Entry 8RN7 (electron microscopy, 3.09 A resolution); this record covers chains A and B of the 5 polymer chains in the assembly.

Chain A:
Molecule: Polymerase acidic protein
Source organism: Influenza B virus (B/Memphis/13/2003)
Notes: EC 3.1.-.-
UniProtKB: Q5V8Z9 (Q5V8Z9_9INFB); residue numbers follow UniProt; this construct covers 1-726
Sequence (726 residues; each row starts with the number of its first residue):
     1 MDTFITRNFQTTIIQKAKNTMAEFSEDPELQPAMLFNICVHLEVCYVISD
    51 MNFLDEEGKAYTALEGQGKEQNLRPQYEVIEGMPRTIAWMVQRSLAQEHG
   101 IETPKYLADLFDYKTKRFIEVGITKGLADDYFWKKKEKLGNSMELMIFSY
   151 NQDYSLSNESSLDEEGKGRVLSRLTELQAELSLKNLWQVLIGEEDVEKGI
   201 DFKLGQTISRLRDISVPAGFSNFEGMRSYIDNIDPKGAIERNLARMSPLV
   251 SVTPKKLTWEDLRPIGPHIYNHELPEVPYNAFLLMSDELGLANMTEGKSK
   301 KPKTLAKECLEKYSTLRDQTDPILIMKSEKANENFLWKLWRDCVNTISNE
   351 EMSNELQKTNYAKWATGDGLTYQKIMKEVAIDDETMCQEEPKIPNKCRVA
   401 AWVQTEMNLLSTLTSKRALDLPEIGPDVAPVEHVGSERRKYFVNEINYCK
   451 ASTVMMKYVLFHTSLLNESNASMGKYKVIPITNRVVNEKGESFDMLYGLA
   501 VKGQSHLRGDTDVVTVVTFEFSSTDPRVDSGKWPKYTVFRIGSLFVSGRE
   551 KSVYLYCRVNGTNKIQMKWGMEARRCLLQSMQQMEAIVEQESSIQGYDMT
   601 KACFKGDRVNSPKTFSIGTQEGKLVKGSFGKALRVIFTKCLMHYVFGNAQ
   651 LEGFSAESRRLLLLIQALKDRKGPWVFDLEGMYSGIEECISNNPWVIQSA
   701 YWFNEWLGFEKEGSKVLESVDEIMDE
Unresolved in the structure: 1-198, 717-726
Reported in the primary citation:
  - mutagenesis - K631A/R634A: decreased catalytic activity

Chain B:
Molecule: RNA-directed RNA polymerase catalytic subunit
Source organism: Influenza B virus (B/Memphis/13/2003)
Notes: EC 2.7.7.48
UniProtKB: Q5V8Y6 (Q5V8Y6_9INFB); numbering as in UniProt (aligned over 1-752)
Sequence (752 residues; numbered 1 to 752; the number before each row is that of its first residue):
     1 MNINPYFLFIDVPIQAAISTTFPYTGVPPYSHGTGTGYTIDTVIRTHEYS
    51 NKGKQYISDVTGCTMVDPTNGPLPEDNEPSAYAQLDCVLEALDRMDEEHP
   101 GLFQAASQNAMETLMVTTVDKLTQGRQTFDWTVCRNQPAATALNTTITSF
   151 RLNDLNGADKGGLIPFCQDIIDSLDRPEMTFFSVKNIKKKLPAKNRKGFL
   201 IKRIPMKVKDKITKVEYIKRALSLNTMTKDAERGKLKRRAIATAGIQIRG
   251 FVLVVENLAKNICENLEQSGLPVGGNEKKAKLSNAVAKMLSNCPPGGISM
   301 TVTGDNTKWNECLNPRIFLAMTERITRDSPIWFRDFCSIAPVLFSNKIAR
   351 LGKGFMITSKTKRLKAQIPCPDLFSIPLERYNEETRAKLKKLKPFFNEEG
   401 TASLSPGMMMGMFNMLSTVLGVAALGIKNIGNKEYLWDGLQSSDDFALFV
   451 NAKDEETCMEGINDFYRTCKLLGINMSKKKSYCNETGMFEFTSMFYRDGF
   501 VSNFAMELPSFGVAGVNESADMAIGMTIIKNNMINNGMGPATAQTAIQLF
   551 IADYRYTYKCHRGDSKVEGKRMKIIKELWENTKGRDGLLVADGGPNIYNL
   601 RNLHIPEIVLKYNLMDPEYKGRLLHPQNPFVGHLSIEGIKEADITPAHGP
   651 VKKMDYDAVSGTHSWRTKRNRSILNTDQRNMILEEQCYAKCCNLFEACFN
   701 SASYRKPVGQHSMLEAMAHRLRMDARLDYESGRMSKDDFEKAMAHLGEIG
   751 YI
Unresolved in the structure: 32-33, 190-200, 644-651, 668-680
Bound ions: Mg2+ near Gly304 (its only coordinating residue here)

Chain A / chain B interface:
Residue-residue contacts - 316 pairs, chain A then chain B:
  Ile200(A) with Met115(B), hydrophobic; Ile164(B), hydrophobic; Trp332(B)
  Phe202(A) with Ile164(B), hydrophobic; Gln168(B); Trp332(B); Phe336(B), hydrophobic; Ile339(B), hydrophobic
  Lys203(A) with Gln168(B), hydrogen bond (backbone-side chain)
  Leu204(A) with Ile339(B), hydrophobic
  Gly205(A) with Asp175(B)
  Gln206(A) with Asp175(B), hydrogen bond (backbone-side chain)
  Thr207(A) with Leu174(B), hydrogen bond (side chain-backbone); Asp175(B), hydrogen bond (backbone-side chain); Ile218(B)
  Ile208(A) with Ile171(B), hydrophobic; Leu343(B), hydrophobic
  Arg210(A) with Asp59(B), salt bridge; Val60(B)
  Leu211(A) with Val60(B), hydrophobic; Asn346(B)
  Arg212(A) with Asp335(B), salt bridge; Ser338(B); Val342(B)
  Ile214(A) with Tyr56(B), hydrogen bond (backbone-side chain); Ser58(B); Asp59(B); Arg316(B), hydrogen bond (backbone-side chain)
  Ser215(A) with Arg316(B); Leu319(B); Val342(B); Ser345(B), hydrogen bond
  Val216(A) with Asp67(B); Arg316(B), hydrogen bond (backbone-side chain)
  Pro217(A) with Asp67(B); Thr69(B); Asn70(B)
  Ala218(A) with Asp67(B); Thr69(B); Asn70(B)
  Phe220(A) with Leu85(B), hydrophobic
  Phe223(A) with Leu319(B), hydrophobic; Glu323(B)
  Met226(A) with Ala320(B), hydrophobic
  Arg227(A) with Glu323(B), salt bridge; Ile331(B); Arg334(B); Asp335(B), salt bridge
  Tyr229(A) with Leu85(B), hydrophobic; Asp86(B); Leu89(B), hydrophobic
  Ile230(A) with Leu89(B), hydrophobic; Ala320(B), hydrophobic; Glu323(B); Arg324(B); Arg327(B), hydrogen bond (backbone-side chain)
  Asp231(A) with Arg327(B), hydrogen bond (backbone-side chain); Arg334(B), salt bridge
  Pro235(A) with Asp86(B); Leu89(B), hydrophobic; Glu90(B); Asp93(B)
  Lys236(A) with Glu90(B), hydrogen bond (backbone-side chain)
  Gly237(A) with Glu90(B), hydrogen bond (backbone-side chain)
  Ala238(A) with Glu90(B)
  Ile239(A) with Cys87(B), hydrophobic; Ile427(B), hydrophobic; Ile430(B), hydrophobic; Thr468(B); Leu471(B)
  Arg241(A) with Asp86(B), salt bridge
  Asn242(A) with Leu73(B); Leu471(B)
  Leu243(A) with Ile430(B), hydrophobic; Arg467(B); Thr468(B); Leu471(B), hydrophobic
  Arg245(A) with Leu73(B)
  Met246(A) with Leu73(B), hydrophobic; Pro74(B), hydrophobic; Arg467(B), hydrogen bond (backbone-side chain); Leu471(B), hydrophobic
  Ser247(A) with Arg467(B), hydrogen bond (backbone-side chain)
  Leu249(A) with Asn77(B)
  Val250(A) with Asp76(B); Asn77(B); Arg467(B), hydrogen bond (backbone-side chain); Lys470(B)
  Ser251(A) with Asn77(B), hydrogen bond (backbone-side chain); Asn463(B); Tyr466(B); Lys478(B)
  Val252(A) with Asn463(B); Tyr466(B), hydrophobic; Met476(B), hydrophobic; Lys478(B)
  Thr253(A) with Lys478(B)
  Pro254(A) with Met459(B), hydrophobic
  Lys256(A) with Glu455(B), salt bridge
  Lys298(A) with Lys566(B)
  Ser299(A) with Lys566(B); Val567(B)
  Leu370(A) with Arg363(B)
  Tyr372(A) with Thr358(B); Lys360(B); Arg363(B); Leu364(B); Lys365(B)
  Gln373(A) with Arg363(B); Leu364(B); Lys365(B), hydrogen bond (backbone-backbone)
  Lys374(A) with Lys365(B)
  Ile375(A) with Leu364(B), hydrophobic; Lys365(B), hydrogen bond (backbone-backbone); Ala366(B)
  Lys377(A) with Pro369(B); Asp372(B)
  Ala380(A) with Ile357(B), hydrophobic; Ala366(B), hydrophobic; Arg380(B), hydrogen bond (backbone-side chain)
  Ile381(A) with Ile368(B), hydrophobic; Ser375(B); Ile376(B), hydrophobic; Arg380(B), hydrogen bond (backbone-side chain)
  Asp383(A) with Lys362(B), salt bridge; Arg380(B), hydrogen bond (backbone-side chain)
  Glu384(A) with Arg380(B)
  Thr385(A) with Lys362(B)
  Met386(A) with Ile357(B); Thr358(B); Ser359(B); Leu364(B), hydrophobic; Lys365(B); Ala366(B), hydrophobic; Arg380(B), hydrogen bond (backbone-side chain)
  Cys387(A) with Thr358(B), hydrogen bond (backbone-backbone); Arg380(B)
  Gln388(A) with Phe355(B); Met356(B); Ile357(B); Arg380(B), hydrogen bond (backbone-backbone); Tyr381(B); Asn382(B), hydrogen bond; Thr385(B), hydrogen bond
  Glu389(A) with Asn382(B)
  Glu390(A) with Asn382(B); Glu383(B)
  Gln404(A) with Asn2(B); Ile3(B), hydrogen bond (side chain-backbone)
  Met407(A) with Ile3(B), hydrophobic
  Asn408(A) with Met1(B), hydrogen bond (side chain-backbone); Asn2(B); Ile3(B), hydrogen bond (side chain-backbone)
  Leu421(A) with Gln548(B); Leu549(B), hydrophobic
  Pro422(A) with Gln548(B), hydrogen bond (backbone-side chain); Ile551(B), hydrophobic; Ala552(B); Arg555(B)
  Glu423(A) with Arg555(B), salt bridge; Arg562(B), salt bridge; Asn596(B)
  Ile424(A) with Gln544(B); Gln548(B); Asn596(B); Tyr598(B); Asn599(B)
  Gly425(A) with Asn596(B), hydrogen bond (backbone-backbone); Ile597(B); Tyr598(B); Asn599(B)
  Pro426(A) with Asn599(B)
  Asp427(A) with Asn599(B)
  Val428(A) with Arg601(B)
  Val431(A) with Pro540(B)
  Glu432(A) with Gln544(B), hydrogen bond (backbone-side chain); Asn599(B), hydrogen bond; Leu600(B); Arg601(B), salt bridge
  Gly435(A) with Pro540(B); Ala541(B); Gln544(B)
  Ser436(A) with Gln544(B), hydrogen bond (backbone-side chain)
  Arg438(A) with Ala541(B)
  Arg439(A) with Ala541(B); Gln544(B), hydrogen bond; Thr545(B); Gln548(B)
  Asn467(A) with Lys559(B)
  Ile565(A) with Tyr30(B), hydrophobic
  Gln566(A) with Val27(B)
  Trp569(A) with Thr25(B); Gly26(B); Val27(B), hydrophobic; Pro28(B); Arg233(B)
  Met571(A) with Tyr556(B), hydrogen bond
  Arg574(A) with Leu549(B)
  Arg575(A) with Leu508(B), hydrogen bond (side chain-backbone); Pro509(B); Ser510(B); Phe511(B), hydrogen bond (side chain-backbone)
  Cys576(A) with Thr25(B)
  Leu578(A) with Phe511(B), hydrophobic; Thr542(B); Thr545(B); Ala546(B); Leu549(B), hydrophobic
  Gln579(A) with Ser19(B), hydrogen bond (side chain-backbone); Phe22(B), hydrogen bond (side chain-backbone); Ala505(B); Leu508(B)
  Met581(A) with Ala541(B), hydrophobic; Thr542(B); Thr545(B)
  Gln582(A) with Ala505(B); Glu507(B), hydrogen bond
  Gln583(A) with Ala16(B), hydrogen bond (side chain-backbone); Ala17(B); Ser19(B); Thr20(B)
  Glu585(A) with Pro540(B); Ala541(B); Thr542(B)
  Glu589(A) with Pro540(B)
  Phe615(A) with Leu8(B), hydrophobic; Asp11(B); Val12(B), hydrophobic
  Ser616(A) with Phe7(B); Leu8(B); Asp11(B), hydrogen bond (backbone-side chain)
  Ile617(A) with Met1(B), hydrophobic; Ile3(B), hydrophobic; Asn4(B), hydrogen bond (backbone-backbone)
  Gly618(A) with Asn2(B); Asn4(B); Phe7(B)
  Thr619(A) with Met1(B); Asn2(B), hydrogen bond (backbone-backbone); Phe7(B)
  Leu624(A) with Phe7(B), hydrophobic
  Val625(A) with Met1(B), hydrophobic
  Lys631(A) with Ile3(B)
  Val635(A) with Ile3(B), hydrophobic; Pro5(B), hydrophobic
  Ile636(A) with Thr20(B)
  Lys639(A) with Pro5(B); Thr20(B), hydrogen bond
  Cys640(A) with Thr25(B)
  His643(A) with Pro23(B); Thr25(B)
  Tyr644(A) with Thr25(B); Gly26(B)
  Ala649(A) with Leu236(B); Arg238(B)
  Glu652(A) with Pro23(B); Arg233(B)
  Ser655(A) with Thr21(B); Pro23(B)
  Ala656(A) with Gly234(B)
  Glu657(A) with Lys480(B), salt bridge
  Arg659(A) with Ile18(B); Thr21(B); Phe22(B)
  Arg660(A) with Lys480(B)
  Leu662(A) with Tyr6(B), hydrophobic; Phe9(B), hydrophobic; Ile14(B)
  Leu663(A) with Ile14(B), hydrophobic; Gln15(B); Tyr482(B); Glu490(B); Phe495(B), hydrophobic
  Leu664(A) with Tyr482(B), hydrophobic
  Gln666(A) with Pro13(B); Ile14(B); Gln15(B); Met488(B); Arg497(B)
  Ala667(A) with Met488(B), hydrophobic
  Lys669(A) with Phe9(B), hydrogen bond (side chain-backbone)
  Asp670(A) with Met488(B); Arg497(B), salt bridge
  Lys672(A) with Glu485(B), hydrogen bond (backbone-backbone); Thr486(B); Met488(B)
  Pro674(A) with Cys483(B); Asn484(B)
  Trp675(A) with Met300(B); Glu455(B); Met459(B), hydrophobic; Tyr482(B); Cys483(B), hydrogen bond (backbone-backbone)
  Phe677(A) with Met459(B), hydrophobic; Ile462(B), hydrophobic; Ser481(B); Cys483(B), hydrophobic
  Asp678(A) with Lys478(B), hydrogen bond (backbone-backbone); Lys479(B)
  Gly681(A) with Lys479(B)
  Met682(A) with Lys479(B)
  Glu688(A) with Leu236(B)
  Cys689(A) with Leu236(B), hydrophobic
  Ser699(A) with Tyr6(B)
  Trp702(A) with Ile3(B), hydrogen bond (side chain-backbone); Asn4(B), hydrogen bond (backbone-side chain); Pro5(B)
  Phe703(A) with Tyr6(B), hydrophobic
  Glu705(A) with Asn4(B), hydrogen bond; Phe7(B)
  Trp706(A) with Tyr6(B); Phe7(B), hydrophobic; Phe9(B), hydrophobic; Ile10(B)
  Phe709(A) with Phe7(B), hydrophobic
  Glu710(A) with Ile10(B)
Other interface residues (no listed pair), chain A (153 interface residues in all): Asp201, Ile233, Pro248, Lys301, Val434, Thr463, Thr511, Glu572, Leu577, Gln590, Gln620, Ala632, Gly647, Leu651, Gly653, Phe654, Gly673, Val676
Other interface residues (no listed pair), chain B (168 interface residues in all): Tyr24, Pro29, Ser31, Glu75, Gln84, Cys167, Lys214, Leu222, Lys235, Phe251, Val302, Asp305, Pro341, Gln367, Phe500, Gly512, Gly539, Ile547, Glu568, Pro595

Summary:
The interface between chain A and chain B involves 153 residues on one side and 168 on the other, with 53
hydrogen bonds and 13 salt bridges. Polar pairs include Arg210(A)-Asp59(B), Arg212(A)-Asp335(B) and
Arg227(A)-Glu323(B). From the paper: K631A/R634A of chain A reduce catalytic activity.
Chain A is Polymerase acidic protein and chain B is RNA-directed RNA polymerase catalytic subunit, both from
Influenza B virus (B/Memphis/13/2003); the structure, Pseudo-symmetrical influenza B polymerase apo-dimer,
core-only moeity (from "Influenza B polymerase pseudo-symmetrical dimer" | Local refinement), was determined
by electron microscopy, deposited together with 8RN1, 8RN2, 8RN3, 8RN4, 8RN5, 8RN6 and 5 further entries.
